2VYE - chains B and C of the 3 polymer chains in the assembly; structure by X-ray diffraction, 4.10 A resolution (low resolution: residue-level contacts below are approximate; hydrogen-bond / salt-bridge calls are withheld).

Chain B:
Name: Replicative DNA helicase
From: Geobacillus kaustophilus HTA426
Notes: EC 3.6.1.-
Reference sequence: Q5KU75 (Q5KU75_GEOKA); residues 1001-1454 here correspond to UniProt positions 1-454 (UniProt number = residue number - 1000)
Sequence (454 residues; row label = number of the first residue in the row):
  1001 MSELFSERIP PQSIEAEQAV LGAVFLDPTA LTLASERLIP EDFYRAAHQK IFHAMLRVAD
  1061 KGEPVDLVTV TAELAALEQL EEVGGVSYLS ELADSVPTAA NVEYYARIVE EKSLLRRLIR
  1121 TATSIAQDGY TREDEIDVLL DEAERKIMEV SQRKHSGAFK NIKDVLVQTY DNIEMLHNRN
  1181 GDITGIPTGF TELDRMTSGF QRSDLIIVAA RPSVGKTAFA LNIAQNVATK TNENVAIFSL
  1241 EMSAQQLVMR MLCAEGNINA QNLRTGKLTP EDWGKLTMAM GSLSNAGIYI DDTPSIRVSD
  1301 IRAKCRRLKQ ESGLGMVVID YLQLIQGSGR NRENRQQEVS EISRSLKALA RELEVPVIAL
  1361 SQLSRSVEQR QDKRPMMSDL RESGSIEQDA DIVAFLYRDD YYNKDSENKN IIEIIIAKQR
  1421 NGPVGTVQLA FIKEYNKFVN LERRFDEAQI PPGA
Disordered / not traced: 1001-1006, 1161-1163, 1258-1267, 1375-1378, 1396-1414, 1421-1424, 1428-1454
Reported in the primary citation:
  - binding site for the 9-nt DNA strand (chain C): Arg-1344

Chain C:
Molecule: 9-nt DNA strand
Sequence (9 nucleotides; each row starts with the number of its first residue):
  2001 TTTTTTTTT

Interface between chain B and chain C:
Residue-residue contacts (17; chain B residue first):
  Arg-1045(B) with DT2006(C)
  Gln-1049(B) with DT2006(C)
  Gln-1079(B) with DT2004(C)
  Arg-1116(B) with DT2006(C)
  Arg-1117(B) with DT2007(C)
  Arg-1120(B) with DT2006(C)
  Arg-1145(B) with DT2008(C); DT2009(C)
  Lys-1146(B) with DT2007(C); DT2008(C)
  Glu-1149(B) with DT2008(C); DT2009(C)
  Gln-1152(B) with DT2009(C)
  Arg-1330(B) with DT2008(C)
  Arg-1332(B) with DT2008(C); DT2009(C)
  Arg-1344(B) with DT2009(C)
Other interface residues (no listed pair), chain B (19 interface residues in all): Glu-1041, Lys-1050, Glu-1078, Thr-1121, Glu-1142, Gln-1337
Other interface residues (no listed pair), chain C (6 interface residues in all): DT2003

Overview:
The interface between chain B and chain C involves 19 residues on one side and 6 on the other. From the paper:
a binding site for the 9-nt DNA strand (chain C) at Arg-1344(B).
Chain B is Replicative DNA helicase (Geobacillus kaustophilus HTA426) and chain C is a 9-nt DNA strand; the
structure, Crystal Structure of the DnaC-ssDNA complex, was determined by X-ray diffraction (same publication
as 2VYF).
